1FOS - chains A and F of the 4 polymer chains in the assembly; structure by X-ray diffraction, 3.05 A resolution.

[Chain A]
Molecule: 20-nt DNA strand
Sequence (20 nucleotides; row label = number of the first residue in the row):
     1 AATGGATGAGTCATAGGAGA

[Chain F]
Protein: C-jun proto-oncogene protein
From: Homo sapiens
Sequence (62 residues; row label = number of the first residue in the row):
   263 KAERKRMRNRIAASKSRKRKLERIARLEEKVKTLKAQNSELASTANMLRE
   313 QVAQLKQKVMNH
Unresolved in the structure: 263-265, 323-324
Sequence notes: engineered mutation Ser278 (Cys269 in 386839)

[Chain A / chain F interface]
Contacting residue pairs (6):
  DA6(A) - Ala274(F)  phosphate contact
  DT7(A) - Asn271(F)  hydrogen bond to the base
  DT7(A) - Ala274(F)  base contact
  DT7(A) - Ser278(F)  hydrogen bond to the phosphate
  DG8(A) - Lys282(F)  salt bridge to the phosphate
  DA9(A) - Arg279(F)  base contact
Other interface residues (no listed pair), chain A (6 interface residues in all): DG5, DG10
Other interface residues (no listed pair), chain F (8 interface residues in all): Arg270, Ala275, Arg281

[Summary]
6 residues of chain A face 8 of chain F across their interface; the contacts include 2 hydrogen bonds and 1
salt bridge. Polar pairs include DT7(A)-Asn271(F), DT7(A)-Ser278(F) and DG8(A)-Lys282(F).
Chain A is a 20-nt DNA strand and chain F is C-jun proto-oncogene protein (Homo sapiens); the structure, Two
human C-fos:c-jun:dna complexes, was determined by X-ray diffraction.
